4UMO - chains A and B of the 4 polymer chains in the assembly; structure by X-ray diffraction, 3.00 A resolution.

# Chain A (and B)
Molecule: Potassium voltage-gated channel subfamily kqt member 1
From: Homo sapiens
Notes: fragment: proximal c-terminal domain, residues 352-396, 502-539; chain B of this document is another copy of the same molecule, construct and numbering; everything in this record applies to it too
UniProt: P51787 (KCNQ1_HUMAN); residue numbers follow UniProt; this construct covers 352-396, 504-539
Sequence (112 residues; row label = number of the first residue in the row; note: 105 numbers in that range are skipped by the numbering (no residue carries them; nothing is unmodelled there)):
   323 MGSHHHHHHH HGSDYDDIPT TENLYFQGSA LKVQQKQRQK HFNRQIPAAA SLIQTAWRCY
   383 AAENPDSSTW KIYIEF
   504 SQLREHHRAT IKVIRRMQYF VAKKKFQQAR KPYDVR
Unresolved in the structure: 323-355, 536-539 (chain B: 323-327, 344-350, 536-539)
Sequence notes: expression tag (323-351); engineered mutation E397 (His502 in P51787), F398 (Ile503 in P51787)
UniProt features mapped onto this chain:
  - region: A370 to Y382 (Interaction with CALM), K515 to F529 (Interaction with CALM), P535 to R539 (Interaction with KCNE1 C-terminus)
  - natural variant: L353 (L353P: In LQT1), K354 (K354R: In LQT1; uncertain significance), R360 (R360G: In LQT1; R360M: In LQT1; uncertain significance; R360T: In LQT1; uncertain significance), K362 (K362R: In LQT1), N365 (N365H: In LQT1; uncertain significance), R366 (R366P: In LQT1; R366Q: In LQT1; R366W: In LQT1), A371 (A371T: In LQT1), A372 (A372D: In LQT1; uncertain significance), S373 (S373P: In LQT1), L374 (L374H: In LQT1; uncertain significance), W379 (W379G: In LQT1; uncertain significance), R380 (R380S: In LQT1), 14 further natural variant entries in UniProt
  - mutagenesis: I375 (I375D: Reduced protein expression, probably due to misfolding and proteasomal degradation. No detectable electrophysiological activity. Reduced electrophysiological activity in the presence of KCNE1), V516 (V516D: Reduced protein expression, probably due to misfolding and proteasomal degradation. Significantly reduced electrophysiological activity ...), K526 (K526N: Decreased interaction with PIP2 and calmodulin/CALM in the presence of calcium. Insensitive to gating modulation by calcified CALM. Impaired IKS current ...), K527 (K527N: Decreased interaction with PIP2 and calmodulin/CALM in the presence of calcium. Decreased interaction with PIP2 and CALM in the presence of calcium; when associated with N-526 ...)

# Chain A / chain B interface
Contacting residue pairs (57; chain A residue first):
  H363(A) with A532(B), hydrogen bond (side chain-backbone); P535(B)
  R366(A) with A532(B)
  Q367(A) with A532(B), hydrogen bond (side chain-backbone); R533(B)
  A370(A) with F529(B), hydrophobic
  L374(A) with Y522(B), hydrophobic; K526(B)
  T377(A) with Q521(B); Y522(B); A525(B)
  A378(A) with Y522(B), hydrophobic
  R380(A) with R518(B), hydrogen bond (backbone-side chain)
  C381(A) with R518(B), hydrogen bond (side chain-backbone); R519(B); Y522(B), hydrophobic
  A384(A) with K515(B); R518(B)
  D388(A) with D388(B)
  T391(A) with R518(B), hydrogen bond
  W392(A) with R511(B); I514(B), hydrophobic
  I394(A) with R518(B)
  Y395(A) with I514(B); R518(B), hydrogen bond
  F398(A) with L506(B); R507(B); H510(B)
  L506(A) with F398(B)
  R507(A) with F398(B); R507(B)
  H510(A) with F398(B)
  R511(A) with W392(B)
  I514(A) with W392(B), hydrophobic; Y395(B)
  K515(A) with A384(B)
  R518(A) with R380(B), hydrogen bond (side chain-backbone); C381(B), hydrogen bond (backbone-side chain); T391(B), hydrogen bond; I394(B); Y395(B), hydrogen bond
  R519(A) with C381(B)
  Q521(A) with T377(B)
  Y522(A) with L374(B), hydrophobic; T377(B); A378(B), hydrophobic; C381(B), hydrophobic
  A525(A) with S373(B); T377(B)
  K526(A) with L374(B)
  F529(A) with A370(B); A371(B); L374(B), hydrophobic
  A532(A) with H363(B); Q367(B), hydrogen bond (backbone-side chain)
  R533(A) with Q367(B)
  K534(A) with H363(B)
Interface residues without a listed pair, chain A (38 interface residues in all): A371, S373, E385, P387, K528, P535
Interface residues without a listed pair, chain B (37 interface residues in all): R366, P387, K528, K534

# Overview
38 residues of chain A and 37 residues of chain B are in contact; the contacts include 11 hydrogen bonds.
Polar contacts include H363(A)-A532(B), Q367(A)-A532(B) and R380(A)-R518(B). From UniProt: 4 mutagenesis sites
on chain A.
Both chains are Potassium voltage-gated channel subfamily kqt member 1 (Homo sapiens). Entry 4UMO (Crystal
Structure of the Kv7.1 proximal C-terminal Domain in Complex with Calmodulin) was determined by X-ray
diffraction together with 4V0C from the same study.
